8YVK - chains A and F of the 12 polymer chains in the assembly; structure by electron microscopy, 3.09 A resolution.

# Chain A
Name: Neuraminidase
From: Influenza A virus (A/red knot/Delaware Bay/310/2016(H10N4))
Notes: EC 3.2.1.18
Reference sequence: A0A248T7C3 (A0A248T7C3_9INFA); residue numbers follow UniProt; this construct covers 82-470
Sequence (389 residues; row label = number of the first residue in the row):
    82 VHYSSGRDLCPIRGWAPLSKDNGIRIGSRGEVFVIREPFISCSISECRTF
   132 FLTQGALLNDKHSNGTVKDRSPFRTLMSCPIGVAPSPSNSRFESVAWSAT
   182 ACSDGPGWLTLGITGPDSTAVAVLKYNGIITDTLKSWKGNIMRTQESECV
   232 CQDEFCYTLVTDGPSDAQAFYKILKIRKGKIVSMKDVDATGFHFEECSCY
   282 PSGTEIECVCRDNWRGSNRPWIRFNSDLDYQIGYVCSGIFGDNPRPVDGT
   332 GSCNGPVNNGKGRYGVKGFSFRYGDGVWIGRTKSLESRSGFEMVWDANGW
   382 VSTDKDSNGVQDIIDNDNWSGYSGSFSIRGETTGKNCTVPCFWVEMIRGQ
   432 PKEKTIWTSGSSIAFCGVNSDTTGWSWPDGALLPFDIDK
Disulfides: Cys-91/Cys-418, Cys-123/Cys-128, Cys-183/Cys-230, Cys-232/Cys-237, Cys-278/Cys-291, Cys-280/Cys-289, Cys-317/Cys-334, Cys-422/Cys-447
Covalent attachments: N-acetylglucosamine (NAG) linked to Asn-145
Metal / ion sites: Ca2+: Asp-293, Gly-297, Asp-323, Gly-343, Tyr-345

# Chain F
Name: CAV-F6 kappa chain
From: Homo sapiens
Sequence (107 residues; row label = number of the first residue in the row):
     1 EVVLTQSPGTLSLSPGERATLSCRASQSLGTNYLAWYQHKPGQSPRLLID
    51 GASTRAIGIPDRFSASGSGTDFTLTVSRLEPEDFAVYYCQHYGNPYTFGQ
   101 GTKLEIK
Disulfides: Cys-23/Cys-89

# How chain A and chain F interact
Contacting residue pairs (7):
  Asn-145(A) / Ile-57(F)
  Tyr-345(A) / Thr-31(F)
  Tyr-345(A) / Tyr-33(F)  hydrogen bond
  Gln-431(A) / Ile-57(F)
  Pro-432(A) / Thr-54(F)  hydrogen bond (backbone-side chain)
  Lys-435(A) / Arg-55(F)
  Ile-437(A) / Ile-57(F)  hydrophobic
Other interface residues (no listed pair), chain A (7 interface residues in all): Gly-146

# In short
7 residues of chain A face 5 of chain F across their interface, with 2 hydrogen bonds. Polar contacts include
Tyr-345(A)/Tyr-33(F) and Pro-432(A)/Thr-54(F). Covalently linked N-acetylglucosamine: at Asn-145(A).
Asp-293(A), Gly-297(A), Asp-323(A), Gly-343(A) and Tyr-345(A) form the Ca2+ site.
Here chain A is Neuraminidase (Influenza A virus (A/red knot/Delaware Bay/310/2016(H10N4))) and chain F is
CAV-F6 kappa chain (Homo sapiens). Entry 8YVK (Neuraminidase of A/Red knot/Delaware Bay/310/2016 H10N4 in
complex with CAV-F6 Fab) was determined by electron microscopy.
